6LXH - chains A and C of the 3 polymer chains in the assembly; structure by X-ray diffraction, 2.07 A resolution.

# Chain A (and C)
Name: Ser-Asp rich fibrinogen-binding, bone sialoprotein-binding protein
Organism: Staphylococcus aureus
Notes: chain C of this document is another copy of the same molecule, construct and numbering; everything in this record applies to it too
UniProtKB: Q2UWJ6 (Q2UWJ6_STAAU); residues 2-320 here correspond to UniProt positions 115-433 (UniProt number = residue number + 113)
Sequence (319 residues; each row starts with the number of its first residue):
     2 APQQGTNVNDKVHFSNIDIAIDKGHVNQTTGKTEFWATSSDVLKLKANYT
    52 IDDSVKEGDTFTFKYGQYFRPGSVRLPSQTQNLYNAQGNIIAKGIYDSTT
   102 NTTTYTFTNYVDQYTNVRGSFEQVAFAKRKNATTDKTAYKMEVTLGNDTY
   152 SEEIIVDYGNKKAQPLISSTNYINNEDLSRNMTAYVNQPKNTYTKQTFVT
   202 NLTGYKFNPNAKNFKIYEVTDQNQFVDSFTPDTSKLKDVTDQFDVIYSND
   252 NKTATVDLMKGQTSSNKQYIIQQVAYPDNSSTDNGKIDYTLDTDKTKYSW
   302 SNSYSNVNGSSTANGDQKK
Not modelled in the structure: 2-6, 280-285 (chain C: 2-5, 309)

# How chain A and chain C interact
Pairs across the interface (88):
  Q29(A) - A87(C)
  Y50(A) - T313(C)
  Y50(A) - A314(C)
  R76(A) - N280(C)
  T81(A) - T283(C)
  N83(A) - T283(C)
  L84(A) - S312(C)
  Y85(A) - N285(C)
  Y85(A) - S312(C)  hydrogen bond (backbone-side chain)
  Y85(A) - T313(C)  hydrogen bond (backbone-backbone)
  Y85(A) - A314(C)
  N86(A) - T313(C)
  N86(A) - A314(C)
  A87(A) - T313(C)  hydrogen bond (backbone-side chain)
  A87(A) - A314(C)  hydrogen bond (backbone-backbone)
  Y111(A) - A314(C)
  Y111(A) - N315(C)
  Y111(A) - G316(C)
  D113(A) - K319(C)
  Q114(A) - D317(C)
  Q114(A) - Q318(C)
  Q114(A) - K319(C)  hydrogen bond (backbone-backbone)
  Y115(A) - G316(C)
  Y115(A) - D317(C)
  Y115(A) - Q318(C)
  T116(A) - G316(C)
  T116(A) - D317(C)  hydrogen bond (backbone-backbone)
  N117(A) - N315(C)
  N117(A) - G316(C)
  N117(A) - D317(C)
  V118(A) - N315(C)
  R119(A) - A314(C)
  R119(A) - N315(C)  hydrogen bond (backbone-backbone)
  G120(A) - T313(C)
  G120(A) - A314(C)
  S121(A) - S312(C)
  S121(A) - T313(C)  hydrogen bond (backbone-backbone)
  F122(A) - S311(C)
  F122(A) - S312(C)
  E123(A) - G310(C)
  E123(A) - S311(C)  hydrogen bond (backbone-backbone)
  V125(A) - V308(C)  hydrophobic
  N176(A) - S281(C)
  E177(A) - N280(C)  hydrogen bond (backbone-side chain)
  D178(A) - N280(C)
  L179(A) - N280(C)
  N307(A) - R76(C)
  N307(A) - N176(C)  hydrogen bond
  N309(A) - G73(C)
  N309(A) - Q124(C)
  N309(A) - V125(C)  hydrogen bond (side chain-backbone)
  G310(A) - E123(C)
  S311(A) - F122(C)
  S311(A) - E123(C)  hydrogen bond (backbone-backbone)
  S312(A) - L84(C)
  S312(A) - Y85(C)  hydrogen bond (side chain-backbone)
  S312(A) - S121(C)
  S312(A) - F122(C)
  T313(A) - Y50(C)
  T313(A) - Y85(C)  hydrogen bond (backbone-backbone)
  T313(A) - N86(C)
  T313(A) - A87(C)  hydrogen bond (side chain-backbone)
  T313(A) - G120(C)
  T313(A) - S121(C)  hydrogen bond (backbone-backbone)
  A314(A) - Y50(C)
  A314(A) - Y85(C)
  A314(A) - N86(C)
  A314(A) - A87(C)  hydrogen bond (backbone-backbone)
  A314(A) - Q88(C)
  A314(A) - I92(C)  hydrophobic
  A314(A) - Y111(C)
  A314(A) - R119(C)
  A314(A) - G120(C)
  N315(A) - A87(C)
  N315(A) - Y111(C)
  N315(A) - N117(C)
  N315(A) - V118(C)
  N315(A) - R119(C)  hydrogen bond (backbone-backbone)
  G316(A) - Y111(C)
  G316(A) - Y115(C)
  G316(A) - T116(C)
  G316(A) - N117(C)
  D317(A) - Y115(C)
  D317(A) - T116(C)  hydrogen bond (backbone-backbone)
  D317(A) - N117(C)  hydrogen bond
  Q318(A) - Q114(C)
  K319(A) - D113(C)
  K319(A) - Q114(C)  hydrogen bond (backbone-backbone)
Also at the interface, not in a pair above, chain A (40 interface residues in all): Q88, I92
Also at the interface, not in a pair above, chain C (43 interface residues in all): S79, Q82, N83, D284

# Summary
40 residues of chain A and 43 residues of chain C are in contact, with 22 hydrogen bonds. Polar pairs include
Y85(A)-S312(C), A87(A)-T313(C) and E177(A)-N280(C).
Both chains are Ser-Asp rich fibrinogen-binding, bone sialoprotein-binding protein (Staphylococcus aureus).
Entry 6LXH (Staphylococcus aureus surface protein-sdrc) was determined by X-ray diffraction (same publication
as 6LXS).
